9GB7 - chains m and n of the 48 polymer chains in the assembly; structure by electron microscopy, 3.40 A resolution.

[Chain m (and n)]
Molecule: gp45 - Portal protein
Source organism: Clostridioides difficile
Notes: chain n of this document is another copy of the same molecule, construct and numbering; everything in this record applies to it too
Reference sequence: A0A069A478 (A0A069A478_CLODI); numbering as in UniProt (aligned over 1-500)
Sequence (500 residues; row label = number of the first residue in the row):
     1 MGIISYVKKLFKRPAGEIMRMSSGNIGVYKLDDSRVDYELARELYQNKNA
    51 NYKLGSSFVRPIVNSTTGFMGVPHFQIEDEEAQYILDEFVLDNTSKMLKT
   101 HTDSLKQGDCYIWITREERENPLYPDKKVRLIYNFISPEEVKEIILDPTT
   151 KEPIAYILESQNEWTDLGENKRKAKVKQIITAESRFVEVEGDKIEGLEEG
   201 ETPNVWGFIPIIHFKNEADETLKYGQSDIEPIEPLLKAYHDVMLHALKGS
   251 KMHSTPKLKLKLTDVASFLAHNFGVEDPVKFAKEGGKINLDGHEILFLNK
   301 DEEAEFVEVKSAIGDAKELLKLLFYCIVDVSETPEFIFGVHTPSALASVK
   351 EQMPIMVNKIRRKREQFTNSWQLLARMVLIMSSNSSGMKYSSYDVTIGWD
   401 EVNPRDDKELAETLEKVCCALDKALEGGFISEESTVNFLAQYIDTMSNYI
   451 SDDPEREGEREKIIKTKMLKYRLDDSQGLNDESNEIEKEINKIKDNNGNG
Not modelled in the structure: 1-18, 383-388, 470-500
Sequence notes: conflict Asn51 (Lys in A0A069A478), Cys419 (Ser in A0A069A478), Arg456 (Ile in A0A069A478), Glu457 (Val in A0A069A478)

[Chain m / chain n interface]
Contacting residue pairs - 191 pairs, chain m then chain n:
  Met19(m) - Val36(n)
  Met19(m) - Asp37(n)  hydrogen bond (backbone-backbone)
  Met19(m) - Leu40(n)  hydrophobic
  Met19(m) - Glu233(n)
  Arg20(m) - Ser34(n)  hydrogen bond (side chain-backbone)
  Arg20(m) - Arg35(n)
  Arg20(m) - Leu222(n)
  Arg20(m) - Gly225(n)
  Arg20(m) - Gln226(n)  hydrogen bond
  Arg20(m) - Glu230(n)  salt bridge
  Met21(m) - Ser34(n)  hydrogen bond (backbone-side chain)
  Met21(m) - Arg35(n)  hydrogen bond (backbone-backbone)
  Met21(m) - Val36(n)
  Met21(m) - Asp37(n)
  Ser23(m) - Asp33(n)
  Ser23(m) - Arg35(n)
  Val28(m) - Glu159(n)
  Val28(m) - Gln161(n)
  Tyr29(m) - Ser137(n)
  Tyr29(m) - Glu140(n)
  Tyr29(m) - Ser160(n)
  Tyr29(m) - Gln161(n)  hydrogen bond (backbone-backbone)
  Lys30(m) - Gln161(n)
  Gln76(m) - Ile464(n)
  Glu78(m) - Ile463(n)
  Glu78(m) - Lys467(n)
  Asp79(m) - Lys467(n)
  Ile145(m) - Thr165(n)
  Ile145(m) - Asp166(n)
  Pro148(m) - Trp164(n)  hydrophobic
  Pro148(m) - Ile194(n)  hydrophobic
  Thr149(m) - Leu197(n)
  Gly207(m) - Pro122(n)
  Glu217(m) - Arg60(n)  salt bridge
  Ala218(m) - Lys99(n)
  Asp219(m) - Arg42(n)
  Asp219(m) - Lys106(n)  salt bridge
  Glu220(m) - Asp103(n)
  Glu220(m) - Gln107(n)  hydrogen bond
  Glu220(m) - Cys110(n)  hydrogen bond
  Glu220(m) - Phe135(n)
  Glu220(m) - Ser137(n)
  Glu220(m) - Pro138(n)
  Thr221(m) - Arg42(n)  hydrogen bond
  Thr221(m) - Ser137(n)
  Gln226(m) - Gln46(n)
  Pro231(m) - Gln46(n)
  Pro231(m) - Asn47(n)  hydrogen bond (backbone-side chain)
  Pro231(m) - Arg60(n)
  Pro234(m) - Lys53(n)
  Leu235(m) - Leu54(n)  hydrophobic
  Leu235(m) - Ser57(n)
  His245(m) - Lys251(n)
  His245(m) - Thr255(n)
  Gly249(m) - Thr255(n)
  Lys251(m) - Asp291(n)
  Lys251(m) - Gly292(n)
  Met252(m) - Gly292(n)
  His253(m) - Thr255(n)
  His253(m) - Pro256(n)
  His253(m) - Phe306(n)
  Thr255(m) - Gly292(n)
  Thr255(m) - His293(n)
  Lys257(m) - Gly292(n)  hydrogen bond (side chain-backbone)
  Lys257(m) - Glu294(n)  salt bridge
  Lys257(m) - Phe306(n)
  Leu258(m) - Glu294(n)
  Leu258(m) - Ile295(n)
  Leu258(m) - Leu296(n)  hydrogen bond (backbone-backbone)
  Lys259(m) - Leu296(n)
  Lys259(m) - Glu303(n)  salt bridge
  Lys259(m) - Ala304(n)
  Leu260(m) - Leu296(n)  hydrogen bond (backbone-backbone)
  Leu260(m) - Phe297(n)
  Leu260(m) - Leu298(n)  hydrogen bond (backbone-backbone)
  Lys261(m) - Leu298(n)
  Lys261(m) - Asn299(n)
  Lys261(m) - Lys300(n)
  Lys261(m) - Glu302(n)
  Lys261(m) - Glu303(n)  salt bridge
  Leu262(m) - Phe297(n)  hydrophobic
  Leu262(m) - Leu298(n)  hydrogen bond (backbone-backbone)
  Leu262(m) - Asn299(n)
  Leu262(m) - Lys300(n)
  Thr263(m) - Lys300(n)  hydrogen bond
  Val265(m) - Phe297(n)
  Val265(m) - Leu298(n)
  Leu269(m) - Phe297(n)  hydrophobic
  Phe273(m) - Phe297(n)  hydrophobic
  Val279(m) - His271(n)
  Ala282(m) - His271(n)
  Ala282(m) - Asn272(n)
  Ile288(m) - Phe297(n)  hydrophobic
  Asp301(m) - Lys300(n)  salt bridge
  Val307(m) - Ala304(n)
  Val307(m) - Glu305(n)
  Val307(m) - Phe306(n)  hydrophobic
  Glu308(m) - Phe306(n)
  Val309(m) - Pro256(n)  hydrophobic
  Val309(m) - Phe306(n)  hydrophobic
  Lys310(m) - Lys310(n)
  Ser311(m) - Glu308(n)
  Ala312(m) - Ser254(n)
  Ala312(m) - Thr255(n)
  Ala312(m) - Pro256(n)
  Ile313(m) - Ser254(n)  hydrogen bond (backbone-side chain)
  Gly314(m) - Ser254(n)
  Asp315(m) - Ser254(n)  hydrogen bond (backbone-side chain)
  Asp315(m) - Ser311(n)  hydrogen bond
  Asp315(m) - Ala312(n)  hydrogen bond (side chain-backbone)
  Asp315(m) - Ile313(n)  hydrogen bond (side chain-backbone)
  Glu318(m) - Lys317(n)
  Leu319(m) - Leu247(n)  hydrophobic
  Leu319(m) - Ser250(n)
  Leu319(m) - Ile313(n)  hydrophobic
  Leu322(m) - Met243(n)  hydrophobic
  Leu322(m) - Leu320(n)  hydrophobic
  Tyr325(m) - Val340(n)
  Tyr325(m) - His341(n)
  Cys326(m) - Ser57(n)
  Cys326(m) - Met243(n)  hydrophobic
  Val328(m) - Val340(n)  hydrophobic
  Asp329(m) - Pro61(n)
  Val330(m) - Asn47(n)
  Val330(m) - Ser57(n)
  Val330(m) - Arg60(n)
  Glu332(m) - Asn64(n)  hydrogen bond
  Glu335(m) - Phe336(n)
  Glu335(m) - Phe338(n)
  Glu335(m) - Gly339(n)  hydrogen bond (side chain-backbone)
  Glu335(m) - Val340(n)  hydrogen bond (side chain-backbone)
  Glu335(m) - Leu346(n)
  Thr342(m) - Pro343(n)
  Ala345(m) - Leu346(n)  hydrophobic
  Ser348(m) - Leu346(n)
  Glu351(m) - Leu346(n)
  Glu351(m) - Ala347(n)
  Glu351(m) - Ser348(n)
  Glu351(m) - Val349(n)
  Glu351(m) - Lys350(n)
  Gln352(m) - Leu346(n)
  Ile355(m) - Phe336(n)  hydrophobic
  Val357(m) - Ser451(n)
  Asn358(m) - Ser65(n)
  Asn358(m) - Gly68(n)
  Asn358(m) - Phe69(n)  hydrogen bond (side chain-backbone)
  Arg361(m) - Gly68(n)
  Arg361(m) - Phe69(n)
  Arg361(m) - Ile450(n)
  Arg361(m) - Ser451(n)
  Arg362(m) - Tyr45(n)
  Arg362(m) - Asn64(n)  hydrogen bond
  Arg362(m) - Thr67(n)
  Arg364(m) - Ser451(n)
  Glu365(m) - Ser95(n)  hydrogen bond (backbone-side chain)
  Glu365(m) - Leu98(n)
  Thr368(m) - Ser95(n)
  Leu373(m) - Leu123(n)  hydrophobic
  Arg376(m) - Leu123(n)  hydrogen bond (side chain-backbone)
  Arg376(m) - Tyr124(n)
  Arg376(m) - Pro125(n)
  Ile380(m) - Leu123(n)
  Tyr390(m) - Asp126(n)
  Ser391(m) - Asp126(n)
  Tyr393(m) - Asp126(n)
  Asp394(m) - Glu88(n)
  Thr396(m) - Leu91(n)
  Thr396(m) - Arg456(n)
  Thr396(m) - Arg460(n)
  Ile397(m) - Asp452(n)
  Trp399(m) - Asp452(n)
  Glu401(m) - Tyr449(n)
  Thr413(m) - Asp407(n)
  Thr413(m) - Lys408(n)
  Thr413(m) - Tyr442(n)
  Lys416(m) - Ala411(n)
  Lys416(m) - Glu412(n)
  Lys416(m) - Glu415(n)  salt bridge
  Val417(m) - Tyr442(n)
  Cys419(m) - Glu415(n)  hydrogen bond
  Ala420(m) - Glu415(n)
  Ala420(m) - Cys418(n)
  Leu421(m) - Leu439(n)  hydrophobic
  Lys423(m) - Cys418(n)
  Glu426(m) - Phe429(n)
  Glu433(m) - Lys465(n)
  Asn437(m) - Ser447(n)
  Asn437(m) - Glu461(n)
  Phe438(m) - Met446(n)  hydrophobic
  Gln441(m) - Met446(n)
  Gln441(m) - Ser447(n)
Interface residues without a listed pair, chain m (118 interface residues in all): Ser22, Ile26, Glu143, Phe208, Glu230, Ala238, Phe268, Lys283, Ala316, Leu323, Ser344, Asn369, Gln372, Met377, Ser392, Asp400, Val402, Ile430, Ser434, Ala440
Interface residues without a listed pair, chain n (133 interface residues in all): Tyr38, Asp92, Lys127, Ile136, Glu139, Lys142, Glu143, Leu167, Gly196, Tyr239, Ala246, Leu258, Ile337, Leu414, Glu432, Val436, Ile443, Asp453

[In short]
Chain m and chain n form an interface of 118 and 133 residues respectively, with 29 hydrogen bonds and 8 salt
bridges. Polar contacts include Arg20(m)-Glu230(n), Glu217(m)-Arg60(n) and Asp219(m)-Lys106(n).
Chain m and chain n are both gp45 - Portal protein (Clostridioides difficile); the structure, Extended
phiCD508 neck, was determined by electron microscopy (same publication as 9G8S, 9GB0, 9GB1, 9GB2 and 9GB5).
